PDB entry 1ZRB | X-ray diffraction, 1.90 A resolution | chains A and B

== Chain A ==
Protein: thrombin
From: Homo sapiens
Notes: EC 3.4.21.5; fragment: alpha-thrombin
Reference sequence: P00734 (THRB_HUMAN); the construct lacks a stretch of the UniProt sequence and is renumbered around it, so the offset changes along the chain: 1-14 = UniProt 336-349; 15-36 = UniProt 363-384; 37-60 = UniProt 386-409; 61-77 = UniProt 419-435; 8 more segments
Amino-acid sequence (287 residues; numbered 1 to 246 plus 46 insertion-coded residues; 5 numbers in that range are skipped by the numbering (no residue carries them; nothing is unmodelled there); the number before each row is that of its first residue; a row labelled like 14A-14M holds insertion residues (14A, then the next letters in order)):
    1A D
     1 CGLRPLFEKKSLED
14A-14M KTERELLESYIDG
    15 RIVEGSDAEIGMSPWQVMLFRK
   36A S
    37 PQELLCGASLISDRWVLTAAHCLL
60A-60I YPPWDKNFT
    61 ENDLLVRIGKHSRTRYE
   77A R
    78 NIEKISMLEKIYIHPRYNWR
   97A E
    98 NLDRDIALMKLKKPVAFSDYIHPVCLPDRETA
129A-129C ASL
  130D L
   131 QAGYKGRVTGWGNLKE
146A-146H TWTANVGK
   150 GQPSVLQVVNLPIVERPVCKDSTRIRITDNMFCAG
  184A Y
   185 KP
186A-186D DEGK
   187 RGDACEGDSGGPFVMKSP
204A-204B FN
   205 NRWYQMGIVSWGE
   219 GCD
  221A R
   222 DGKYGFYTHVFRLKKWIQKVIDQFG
Not modelled in the structure: 14L-14M, 15, 146A-146H
Disulfide bonds: Cys1-Cys122, Cys42-Cys58, Cys168-Cys182, Cys191-Cys220
Ligand contacts: 062 (3-aza-9-hydroxy-9-fluorenylcarbonyl-L-prolyl-2-aminomethyl-5-chlorobenzylamide, N-oxide): His57, Tyr60A, Trp60D, Glu97A, Asn98, Leu99, Asp189, Ala190, Cys191, Glu192, Ser195, Val213, Ser214, Trp215, Gly216, Glu217, Gly219, Cys220, Gly226, Phe227, Tyr228
Curated features (UniProtKB/Swiss-Prot):
  - region: Ala183 to Val200 (High affinity receptor-binding region which is also known as the TP508 peptide)
  - active site (Charge relay system): His57, Asp102, Ser195
  - site: Arg15, Ile16 (Cleavage)
  - glycosylation: Asn60G (N-linked (GlcNAc...) (complex) asparagine)

== Chain B ==
Protein: 11-peptide hirudin fragment
From: Hirudo medicinalis
Reference sequence: P28504 (HIR2_HIRME); residues 355-365 here correspond to UniProt positions 55-65 (UniProt number = residue number - 300)
Amino-acid sequence (11 residues; numbered 355 to 365; the number before each row is that of its first residue):
   355 DFEEIPEEYLQ
Not modelled in the structure: 365
Modified positions: Tyr363 (o-sulfo-l-tyrosine; TYS)
Curated features (UniProtKB/Swiss-Prot):
  - region: Asp355 to Gln365 (Interaction with fibrinogen-binding exosite of thrombin)
  - modified residue: Tyr363 (Sulfotyrosine)

== How chain A and chain B interact ==
Contacting residue pairs - 24 pairs, chain A then chain B:
  Phe34(A) with Phe356(B), hydrophobic
  Gln38(A) with Phe356(B); Glu358(B); Leu364(B)
  Glu39(A) with Phe356(B)
  Leu40(A) with Phe356(B)
  Leu65(A) with Ile359(B), hydrophobic; Tyr363(B)
  Arg67(A) with Ile359(B)
  Arg73(A) with Asp355(B), salt bridge; Phe356(B)
  Thr74(A) with Asp355(B); Phe356(B); Glu357(B), hydrogen bond (backbone-backbone)
  Arg75(A) with Asp355(B); Glu357(B)
  Tyr76(A) with Glu357(B), hydrogen bond (backbone-side chain); Glu358(B); Pro360(B); Tyr363(B)
  Glu80(A) with Tyr363(B)
  Lys81(A) with Tyr363(B)
  Ile82(A) with Ile359(B), hydrophobic; Tyr363(B)
Other interface residues (no listed pair), chain A (16 interface residues in all): Met32, Lys36, Met84

== In short ==
16 residues of chain A and 8 residues of chain B are in contact; the contacts include 2 hydrogen bonds and 1
salt bridge. Among the polar pairs are Arg73(A)-Asp355(B), Tyr76(A)-Glu357(B) and Thr74(A)-Glu357(B). Bound to
chain A: compound 062.
Here chain A is thrombin (Homo sapiens) and chain B is 11-peptide hirudin fragment (Hirudo medicinalis). Entry
1ZRB (Thrombin in complex with an azafluorenyl inhibitor 23b) was determined by X-ray diffraction.
